PDB entry 6LWN | X-ray diffraction, 2.74 A resolution | chains A and B of the 3 polymer chains in the assembly

Chain A:
Molecule: Endonuclease 8-like 1
From: Homo sapiens
Notes: EC 3.2.2.-, 4.2.99.18
UniProtKB: Q96FI4 (NEIL1_HUMAN); numbering as in UniProt (aligned over 1-295)
Chain sequence (295 residues; each row starts with the number of its first residue):
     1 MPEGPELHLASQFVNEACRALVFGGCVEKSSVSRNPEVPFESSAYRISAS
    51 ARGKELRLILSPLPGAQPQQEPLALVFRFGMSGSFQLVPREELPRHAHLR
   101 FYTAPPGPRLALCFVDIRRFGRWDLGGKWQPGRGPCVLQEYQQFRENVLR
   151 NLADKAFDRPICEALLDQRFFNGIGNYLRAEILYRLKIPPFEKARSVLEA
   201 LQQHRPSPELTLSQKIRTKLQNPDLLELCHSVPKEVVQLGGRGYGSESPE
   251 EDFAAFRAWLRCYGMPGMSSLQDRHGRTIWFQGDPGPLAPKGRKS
Unresolved in the structure: 1, 203-221, 291-295
Sequence notes: variant Arg242 (Lys in Q96FI4); engineered mutation Pro249 (Gly in Q96FI4)
Swiss-Prot annotation at these positions:
  - active site: Pro2 (Schiff-base intermediate with DNA), Glu3 (Proton donor), Lys54 (Proton donor)
  - binding site (DNA): Asn176
  - natural variant: Ala44 (A44D: Found in a patient with childhood-onset nephrotic syndrome, focal segmental glomerulosclerosis and end-stage renal disease; uncertain significance), Ala156 (A156T: Found in a patient with childhood-onset steroid-resistant nephrotic syndrome; uncertain significance), Glu181 (E181K: Found in a patient with nephrotic syndrome also carrying mutation P-159 in MYO1E), Arg242 (K242R: In RNA edited version; this construct carries the variant)
  - mutagenesis: Pro2 (P2T: Loss of glycosylase and AP lyase activity; Loss of glycosylase activity), Glu3 (E3Q: Loss of glycosylase and AP lyase activity), Lys54 (K54L: Loss of glycosylase activity), Arg277 (R277A: Strongly reduced glycosylase activity. Has little effect on AP lyase activity)
From the paper describing this entry:
  - conformationally variable residues (loop rearrangement): Arg242
  - catalytic residues: Pro2 (citing earlier work)
  - mutagenesis - P2G: decreased catalytic activity (citing earlier work)
  - mutagenesis - R242A, R242H: decreased catalytic activity
  - mutagenesis - R242A/Y244R, R242H/Y244R: increased catalytic activity on DHU
  - mutagenesis - R242A/Y244R, R242H/Y244R: increased catalytic activity on Tg

Chain B:
Molecule: 13-nt DNA strand
Sequence (13 nucleotides; row label = number of the first residue in the row):
     1 CGTCCAXGTCTAC
Modified residues: EW3 ([(2R,3R,4R,5R)-5-[2,4-bis(oxidanylidene)-1,3-diazinan-1-yl]-4-fluoranyl-3-oxidanyl-oxolan-2-yl]methyl dihydrogen phosphate) at position 7

Chain A / chain B interface:
Contacting residue pairs - 29 pairs, chain A then chain B:
  Pro2(A) with EW3_7(B), base contact; DG8(B), phosphate contact
  Glu3(A) with EW3_7(B), sugar contact; DG8(B), phosphate contact
  Glu6(A) with EW3_7(B), base contact
  Lys54(A) with DG8(B), salt bridge to the phosphate; DT9(B), salt bridge to the phosphate
  Arg78(A) with DC10(B), salt bridge to the phosphate
  Gly80(A) with DG8(B), sugar contact
  Met81(A) with EW3_7(B), base contact; DG8(B), base contact
  Arg118(A) with DA6(B), hydrogen bond to the base
  Phe120(A) with DG8(B), base contact
  Arg122(A) with DC10(B), sugar contact
  Gln130(A) with DC10(B), phosphate contact
  Arg133(A) with DT9(B), salt bridge to the phosphate
  Gln168(A) with DT9(B), phosphate contact
  Gly175(A) with DG8(B), phosphate contact
  Asn176(A) with EW3_7(B), hydrogen bond to the phosphate; DG8(B), hydrogen bond to the phosphate
  Tyr177(A) with EW3_7(B), sugar contact
  Arg242(A) with EW3_7(B), base contact
  Phe256(A) with EW3_7(B), base contact
  Arg257(A) with EW3_7(B), base contact
  Tyr263(A) with DA6(B), hydrogen bond to the phosphate; EW3_7(B), hydrogen bond to the phosphate
  Arg277(A) with EW3_7(B), salt bridge to the phosphate; DG8(B), salt bridge to the phosphate
  Thr278(A) with DA6(B), phosphate contact

Overview:
22 residues of chain A and 5 residues of chain B are in contact; the contacts include 5 hydrogen bonds and 6
salt bridges. Among the polar pairs are Arg118(A)-DA6(B), Asn176(A)-EW3_7(B) and Asn176(A)-DG8(B). From the
paper: the catalytic residue Pro2(A); P2G, R242A and R242H of chain A reduce catalytic activity; 5
substitutions were tested in all.
Here chain A is Endonuclease 8-like 1 (Homo sapiens) and chain B is a 13-nt DNA strand. Entry 6LWN (Crystal
structure of human NEIL1(R242, G249P) bound to duplex DNA containing 2'-fluoro-2'-deoxy-5,6-dihydrouridine)
was determined by X-ray diffraction (same publication as 6LWA, 6LWB, 6LWC, 6LWD, 6LWF, 6LWG and 10 further
entries).
